PDB entry 1UZ1 | X-ray diffraction, 2.00 A resolution | chain A

Chain A:
Protein: Beta-glucosidase A
Source organism: Thermotoga maritima
Notes: EC 3.2.1.21
Reference sequence: Q08638 (BGLA_THEMA); residue numbers follow UniProt; this construct covers 2-446
Sequence (468 residues; numbered -21 to 446; the number before each row is that of its first residue; numbers below 1 keep their minus sign (Met-21 is residue -21)):
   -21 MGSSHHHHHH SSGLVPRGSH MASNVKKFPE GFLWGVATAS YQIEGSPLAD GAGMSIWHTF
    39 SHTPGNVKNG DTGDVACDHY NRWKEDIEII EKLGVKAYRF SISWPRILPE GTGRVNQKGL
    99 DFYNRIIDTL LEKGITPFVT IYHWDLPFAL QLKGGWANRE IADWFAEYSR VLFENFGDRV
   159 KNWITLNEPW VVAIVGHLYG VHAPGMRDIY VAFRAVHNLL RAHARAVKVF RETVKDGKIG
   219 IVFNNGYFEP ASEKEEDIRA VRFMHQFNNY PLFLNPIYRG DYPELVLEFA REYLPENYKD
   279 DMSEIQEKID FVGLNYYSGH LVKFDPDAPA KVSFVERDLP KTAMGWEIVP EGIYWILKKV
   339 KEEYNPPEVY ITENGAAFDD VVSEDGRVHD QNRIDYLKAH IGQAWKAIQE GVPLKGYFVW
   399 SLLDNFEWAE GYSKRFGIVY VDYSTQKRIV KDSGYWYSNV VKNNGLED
Not modelled in the structure: -21 to 2, 233, 305-307, 446
Ligand contacts: isofagomine lactam (IFL; (3S,4R,5R)-3,4-dihydroxy-5-(hydroxymethyl)piperidin-2-one): Gln20, His121, Trp122, Asn165, Glu166, Asn293, Tyr295, Trp324, Glu351, Trp398, Glu405, Trp406, Phe414
Swiss-Prot annotation at these positions:
  - active site: Glu166 (Proton donor), Glu351 (Nucleophile)

Overview:
Ligands of chain A: isofagomine lactam. UniProt lists active-site residues Glu166 and Glu351.
Chain A is Beta-glucosidase A (Thermotoga maritima); the structure, Family 1 b-glucosidase from Thermotoga
maritima in complex with isofagomine lactam, was determined by X-ray diffraction (same publication as 1UZ4).
